Entry 8WLE (electron microscopy, 3.00 A resolution); this record covers chains A and z of the 52 polymer chains in the assembly.

[Chain A]
Molecule: Flagellar L-ring protein
Source organism: Salmonella enterica subsp. enterica serovar Typhimurium str. LT2
UniProt: P0A1N8 (FLGH_SALTY); numbering as in UniProt (aligned over 1-232)
Amino-acid sequence (232 residues; numbered 1 to 232; the number before each row is that of its first residue):
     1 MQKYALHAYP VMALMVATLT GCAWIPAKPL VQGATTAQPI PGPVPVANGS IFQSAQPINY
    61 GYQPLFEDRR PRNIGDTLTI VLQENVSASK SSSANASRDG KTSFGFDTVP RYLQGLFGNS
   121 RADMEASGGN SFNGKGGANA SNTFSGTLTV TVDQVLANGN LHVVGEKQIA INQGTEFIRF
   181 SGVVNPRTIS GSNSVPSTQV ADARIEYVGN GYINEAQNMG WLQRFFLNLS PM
Unresolved in the structure: 1-21

[Chain z]
Molecule: Flagellar P-ring protein
Source organism: Salmonella enterica subsp. enterica serovar Typhimurium str. LT2
UniProt: P15930 (FLGI_SALTY); residue numbers follow UniProt; this construct covers 1-365
Amino-acid sequence (365 residues; row label = number of the first residue in the row):
     1 MFKALAGIVL ALVATLAHAE RIRDLTSVQG VRENSLIGYG LVVGLDGTGD QTTQTPFTTQ
    61 TLNNMLSQLG ITVPTGTNMQ LKNVAAVMVT ASYPPFARQG QTIDVVVSSM GNAKSLRGGT
   121 LLMTPLKGVD SQVYALAQGN ILVGGAGASA GGSSVQVNQL NGGRITNGAI IERELPTQFG
   181 AGNTINLQLN DEDFTMAQQI TDAINRARGY GSATALDART VQVRVPSGNS SQVRFLADIQ
   241 NMEVNVTPQD AKVVINSRTG SVVMNREVTL DSCAVAQGNL SVTVNRQLNV NQPNTPFGGG
   301 QTVVTPQTQI DLRQSGGSLQ SVRSSANLNS VVRALNALGA TPMDLMSILQ SMQSAGCLRA
   361 KLEII
Unresolved in the structure: 1-19, 146-156, 284-315
Cystine bridges: Cys-273/Cys-357

[Chain A / chain z interface]
Contacting residue pairs (18):
  Tyr-62(A) / Pro-125(z)
  Gln-63(A) / Gln-68(z)
  Pro-64(A) / Gln-68(z)
  Leu-65(A) / Asn-64(z)
  Leu-65(A) / Met-65(z)  hydrogen bond (backbone-backbone)
  Leu-65(A) / Gln-68(z)
  Phe-66(A) / Tyr-39(z)  hydrophobic
  Phe-66(A) / Leu-41(z)  hydrophobic
  Phe-66(A) / Thr-61(z)
  Phe-66(A) / Asn-64(z)  hydrogen bond (backbone-side chain)
  Phe-66(A) / Met-65(z)  hydrophobic
  Phe-66(A) / Leu-122(z)  hydrophobic
  Phe-66(A) / Met-123(z)
  Glu-67(A) / Pro-125(z)
  Glu-67(A) / Lys-127(z)  salt bridge
  Asp-68(A) / Gln-60(z)  hydrogen bond
  Asp-68(A) / Asn-64(z)  hydrogen bond
  Gly-191(A) / Gln-60(z)
Interface residues without a listed pair, chain z (16 interface residues in all): Gly-40, Leu-69, Thr-124, Val-133, Leu-136

[Overview]
The interface between chain A and chain z involves 8 residues on one side and 16 on the other; the contacts
include 4 hydrogen bonds and 1 salt bridge. Polar contacts include Glu-67(A)/Lys-127(z), Phe-66(A)/Asn-64(z)
and Asp-68(A)/Gln-60(z).
Here chain A is Flagellar L-ring protein and chain z is Flagellar P-ring protein, both from Salmonella
enterica subsp. enterica serovar Typhimurium str. LT2. Entry 8WLE (Cryo-EM structure of the LP ring within the
flagellar motor-hook complex in the CCW state) was determined by electron microscopy together with 8WHT, 8WIW,
8WK3, 8WK4, 8WKI, 8WKK and 11 further entries from the same study.
